PDB entry 7ZMJ | X-ray diffraction, 2.00 A resolution | chains A and D of the 6 polymer chains in the assembly

# Chain A (and D)
Molecule: Putative dye-decolorizing peroxidase (DyP), encapsulated subgroup
Source organism: Streptomyces lividans
Notes: chain D of this document is another copy of the same molecule, construct and numbering; everything in this record applies to it too
UniProtKB: A0A7U9HFU5 (A0A7U9HFU5_STRLI); residues 7-313 here = UniProt positions 7-313
Chain sequence (307 residues; numbered 7 to 313; the number before each row is that of its first residue):
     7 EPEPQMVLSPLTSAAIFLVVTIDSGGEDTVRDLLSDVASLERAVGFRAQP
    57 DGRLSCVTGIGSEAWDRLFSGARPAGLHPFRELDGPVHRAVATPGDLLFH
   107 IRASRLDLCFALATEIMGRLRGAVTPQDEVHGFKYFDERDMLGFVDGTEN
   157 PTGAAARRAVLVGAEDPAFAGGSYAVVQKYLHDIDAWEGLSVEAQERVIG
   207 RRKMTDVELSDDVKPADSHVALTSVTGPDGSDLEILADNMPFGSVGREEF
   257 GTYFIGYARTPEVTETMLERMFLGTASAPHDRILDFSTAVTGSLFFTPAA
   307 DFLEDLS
Not modelled in the structure: 313 (chain D: 7, 312-313)
Differences from the reference sequence: engineered mutation Ala243 (Arg in A0A7U9HFU5)
Ion coordination: Mg2+ near Asp191 (its only coordinating residue here); heme Fe near His225 (its only coordinating residue here)
Residues lining bound ligands: heme (HEM): Asp146, Leu148, Phe150, Val151, Asp152, Gly153, Thr154, Glu155, Gln184, Tyr186, His188, Ile205, Arg207, His225, Val226, Thr229, Ser230, Ile241, Asn245, Thr258, Phe260, Thr270, Met273, Leu274, Met277, Ile289, Ser293

# How chain A and chain D interact
Contacting residue pairs (12; chain A residue first):
  Arg145(A) - Met210(D)
  Gly149(A) - Met210(D)
  Ser197(A) - Glu199(D)
  Val198(A) - Val198(D)  hydrophobic
  Val198(A) - Glu199(D)  hydrogen bond (backbone-side chain)
  Glu199(A) - Ser197(D)
  Glu199(A) - Val198(D)  hydrogen bond (side chain-backbone)
  Glu199(A) - Glu199(D)
  Lys209(A) - Met210(D)
  Met210(A) - Gly149(D)
  Met210(A) - Lys209(D)
  Met210(A) - Met210(D)  hydrophobic
Other interface residues (no listed pair), chain D (7 interface residues in all): Arg145

# Summary
The chain A/chain D interface involves 7 residues from each chain, with 2 hydrogen bonds. Its one
hydrogen-bonded contact is Val198(A)-Glu199(D). Ligands of chain A: heme.
Both chains are Putative dye-decolorizing peroxidase (DyP), encapsulated subgroup (Streptomyces lividans).
Entry 7ZMJ (SFX structure of dye-type peroxidase DtpB R243A variant in the ferric state) was determined by
X-ray diffraction together with 7QZE, 7QZF, 7QZG and 7QZH from the same study.
